PDB entry 8WYB | electron microscopy, 3.37 A resolution | chains C and G of the 8 polymer chains in the assembly

Chain C:
Protein: SIR2-like domain-containing protein
From: Bacillus subtilis
Reference sequence: D4G637 (D4G637_BACNB); numbering as in UniProt (aligned over 1-1005)
Chain sequence (1005 residues; numbered 1 to 1005; the number before each row is that of its first residue):
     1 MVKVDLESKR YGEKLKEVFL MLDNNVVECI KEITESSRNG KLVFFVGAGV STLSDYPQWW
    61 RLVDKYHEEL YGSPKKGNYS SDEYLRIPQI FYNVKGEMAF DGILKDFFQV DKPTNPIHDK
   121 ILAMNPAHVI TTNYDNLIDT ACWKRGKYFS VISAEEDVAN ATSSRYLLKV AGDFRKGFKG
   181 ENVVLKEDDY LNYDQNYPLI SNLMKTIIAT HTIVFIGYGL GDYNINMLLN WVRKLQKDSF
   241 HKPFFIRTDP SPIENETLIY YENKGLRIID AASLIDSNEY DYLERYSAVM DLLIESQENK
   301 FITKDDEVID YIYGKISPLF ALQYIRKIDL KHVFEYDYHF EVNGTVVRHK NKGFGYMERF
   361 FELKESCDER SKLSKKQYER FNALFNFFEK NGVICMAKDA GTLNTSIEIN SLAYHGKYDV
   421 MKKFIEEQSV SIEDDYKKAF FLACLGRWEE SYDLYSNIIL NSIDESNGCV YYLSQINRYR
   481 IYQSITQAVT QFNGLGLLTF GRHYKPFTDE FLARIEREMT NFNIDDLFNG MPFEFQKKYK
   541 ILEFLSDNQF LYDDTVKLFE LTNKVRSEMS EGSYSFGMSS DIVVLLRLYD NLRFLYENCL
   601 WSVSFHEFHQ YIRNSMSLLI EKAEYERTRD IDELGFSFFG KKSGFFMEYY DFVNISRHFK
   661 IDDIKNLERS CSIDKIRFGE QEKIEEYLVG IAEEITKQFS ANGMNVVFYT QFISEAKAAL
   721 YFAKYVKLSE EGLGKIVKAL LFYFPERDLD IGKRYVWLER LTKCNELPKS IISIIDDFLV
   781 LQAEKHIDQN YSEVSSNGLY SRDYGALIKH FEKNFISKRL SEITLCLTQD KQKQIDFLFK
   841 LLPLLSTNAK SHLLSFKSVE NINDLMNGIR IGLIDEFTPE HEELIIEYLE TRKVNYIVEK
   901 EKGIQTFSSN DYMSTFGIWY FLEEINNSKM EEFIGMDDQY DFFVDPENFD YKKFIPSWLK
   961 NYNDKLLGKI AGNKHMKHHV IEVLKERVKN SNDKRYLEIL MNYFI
Disordered / not traced: 1-21, 73-78, 299-303, 366-368, 400-405, 635-643, 787-788, 898-902
Sequence notes: engineered mutation A171 (His in D4G637)
Residues lining bound ligands: NAD (nicotinamide-adenine-dinucleotide): G49, L53, Q58, W60, Y79, Y84, G217, Y218, G219, T248, D249, Y280, Y282, Y286
What the authors report for this chain:
  - binding site for NAD: T52, W60, T248, Y282
  - mutagenesis - W59A, D135A, Y282A (about 50%): decreased catalytic activity on NAD
  - mutagenesis - T52A, W60A, T248A: unchanged catalytic activity on NAD
  - mutagenesis - Y282A: decreased catalytic activity with Bacillus phage SPR Tube protein (chain G)

Chain G:
Protein: Bacillus phage SPR Tube protein
From: Bacillus phage SPR
Reference sequence: A0A162TY69 (A0A162TY69_BACIU); numbering as in UniProt (aligned over 1-264)
Chain sequence (264 residues; row label = number of the first residue in the row):
     1 MKTVIQDTAD VYFKRKSDGK LVFTAEAQTA SFSQAISEEK LRGGIGNKPL YILKSEKEIN
    61 LTVKNAFFDL EWLAMTQGET IQEETKVKVF DREHGLIVDD TNKVTLKGKP VSDVTFYNKK
   121 GLTYKIAVST DGTYTIPTAF AAAKDKLTAV YQIEKVGRRL AIKASKFSER YEVEYRTIAY
   181 NPDTEEVYSD IYIQFPNVSP SGEFEMSLEN GNALAPEIKF EALADTDTDE MAVVIEASRD
   241 ENTAAPVEDT TGSTQSSDLG GTTE
Disordered / not traced: 1-7, 43-47, 78-169, 177-190, 212-213, 237-264

Chain C / chain G interface:
Pairs across the interface (23; chain C residue first):
  H349(C) - L214(G)  hydrogen bond (side chain-backbone)
  E568(C) - T29(G)  hydrogen bond
  E571(C) - S33(G)
  S573(C) - T29(G)  hydrogen bond
  S573(C) - A30(G)
  S573(C) - S31(G)
  Y574(C) - Q28(G)
  Y574(C) - T29(G)  hydrogen bond (backbone-side chain)
  Y574(C) - A30(G)  hydrogen bond (backbone-backbone)
  S575(C) - Q28(G)  hydrogen bond (side chain-backbone)
  S575(C) - T29(G)
  F576(C) - T8(G)
  F576(C) - A9(G)  hydrophobic
  F576(C) - A27(G)
  F576(C) - Q28(G)  hydrogen bond (backbone-backbone)
  F576(C) - Y175(G)
  G577(C) - E26(G)
  G577(C) - A27(G)
  G577(C) - Q28(G)
  D632(C) - F32(G)
  E633(C) - F32(G)
  L634(C) - F32(G)  hydrophobic
  L634(C) - I59(G)  hydrophobic
Other interface residues (no listed pair), chain G (15 interface residues in all): Q34, V234

Summary:
11 residues of chain C face 15 of chain G across their interface, with 7 hydrogen bonds. Polar contacts
include H349(C)-L214(G), E568(C)-T29(G) and S573(C)-T29(G). From the paper: a binding site for NAD at T52(C),
W60(C) and T248(C) among others; W59A, D135A and Y282A of chain C reduce catalytic activity on NAD; 6
substitutions were tested in all.
Here chain C is SIR2-like domain-containing protein (Bacillus subtilis) and chain G is Bacillus phage SPR Tube
protein (Bacillus phage SPR). Entry 8WYB (Cryo-EM structure of DSR2 (H171A)-tube-NAD+ complex) was determined
by electron microscopy, deposited together with 8WYA, 8WYC, 8WYD, 8WYE and 8WYF.
